6N5W - chains A and B of the 3 polymer chains in the assembly; structure by X-ray diffraction, 2.15 A resolution.

Chain A:
Molecule: Potassium voltage-gated channel subfamily KQT member 4
Reference sequence: P56696 (KCNQ4_HUMAN), isoform P56696-2; numbering as in UniProt (aligned over 336-362)
Amino-acid sequence (27 residues; numbered 336 to 362; the number before each row is that of its first residue):
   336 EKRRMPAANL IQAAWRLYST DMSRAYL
Disordered / not traced: 336-337, 357-362
UniProt features mapped onto this chain:
  - region: A342 to R351 (Interaction with CALM)

Chain B:
Molecule: Potassium voltage-gated channel subfamily KQT member 4
Reference sequence: P56696 (KCNQ4_HUMAN), isoform P56696-2; residues 524-549 here correspond to UniProt positions 470-495 (UniProt number = residue number - 54)
Amino-acid sequence (26 residues; row label = number of the first residue in the row):
   524 DDIMPAVKTV IRSIRILKFL VAKRKF
Disordered / not traced: 524

How chain A and chain B interact:
Residue-residue contacts (12):
  P341(A) with F549(B)
  A342(A) with F549(B), hydrophobic
  N344(A) with A545(B)
  L345(A) with F542(B), hydrophobic; A545(B), hydrophobic; K546(B)
  A348(A) with F542(B), hydrophobic
  A349(A) with F542(B), hydrophobic
  R351(A) with R538(B), hydrogen bond (backbone-side chain)
  L352(A) with I539(B), hydrophobic
  T355(A) with K531(B); R538(B), hydrogen bond
Interface residues without a listed pair, chain A (10 interface residues in all): R338
Interface residues without a listed pair, chain B (10 interface residues in all): R535, K541, K548

Summary:
Chain A and chain B each contribute 10 residues to their interface; the contacts include 2 hydrogen bonds.
Polar pairs include R351(A)-R538(B) and T355(A)-R538(B).
Chain A is Potassium voltage-gated channel subfamily KQT member 4 and chain B is Potassium voltage-gated
channel subfamily KQT member 4; the structure, Crystal structure of the Ca2+/CaM complex with independent
peptides of Kv7.4 (KCNQ4) A & B domains, was determined by X-ray diffraction.
